8F6X - chains C and E of the 6 polymer chains in the assembly; structure by electron microscopy, 3.25 A resolution.

Chain C:
Name: Structurally designed HMPV F protein HMPV_v3B_D12_DS454, Fibritin
Organism: Human metapneumovirus
UniProt: chimeric construct of G3KCK8, A0A2Z5WL46: residues 1-88 from G3KCK8 (G3KCK8_9MONO) positions 1-88 (same numbers); residues 113-485 from G3KCK8 (G3KCK8_9MONO) positions 113-485 (same numbers); residues 490-516 from A0A2Z5WL46 positions 458-484 (UniProt number = residue number - 32)
Chain sequence (522 residues; row label = number of the first residue in the row; note: 18 numbers in that range are skipped by the numbering (no residue carries them; nothing is unmodelled there)):
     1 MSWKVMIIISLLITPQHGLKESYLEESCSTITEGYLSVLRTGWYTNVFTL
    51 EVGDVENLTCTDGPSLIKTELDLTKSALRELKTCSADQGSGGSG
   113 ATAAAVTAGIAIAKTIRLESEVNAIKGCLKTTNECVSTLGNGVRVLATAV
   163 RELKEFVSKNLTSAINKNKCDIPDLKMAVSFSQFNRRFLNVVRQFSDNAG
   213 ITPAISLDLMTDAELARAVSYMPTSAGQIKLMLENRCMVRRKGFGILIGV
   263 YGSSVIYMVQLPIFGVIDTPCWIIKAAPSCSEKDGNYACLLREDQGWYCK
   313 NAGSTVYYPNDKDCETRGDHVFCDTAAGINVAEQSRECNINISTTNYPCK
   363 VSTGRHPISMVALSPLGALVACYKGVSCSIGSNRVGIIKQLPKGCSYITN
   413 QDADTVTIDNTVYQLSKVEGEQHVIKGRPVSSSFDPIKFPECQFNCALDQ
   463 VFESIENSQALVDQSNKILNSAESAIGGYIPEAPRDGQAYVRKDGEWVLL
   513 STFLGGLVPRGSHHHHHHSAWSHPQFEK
Disordered / not traced: 1-18, 466-540
Construct notes: engineered mutation Cys84 (Val in G3KCK8), Cys140 (Ala in G3KCK8), Cys147 (Ala in G3KCK8), Pro185 (Ala in G3KCK8), Cys249 (Ala in G3KCK8), Cys454 (Asp in G3KCK8), Cys458 (Val in G3KCK8); linker (89-94, 486-489); expression tag (517-540)
Cystine bridges: Cys28-Cys407, Cys60-Cys182, Cys140-Cys147, Cys283-Cys311, Cys292-Cys301, Cys326-Cys335, Cys350-Cys361, Cys384-Cys390, Cys454-Cys458
Glycans and other covalent adducts: N-acetylglucosamine (NAG) linked to Asn172

Chain E:
Name: MPE8 Single chain variable fragment
Organism: Homo sapiens
Chain sequence (306 residues; row label = number of the first residue in the row; numbers below 1 keep their minus sign (Met-18 is residue -18)):
   -18 MELGLRWVFLVAILEGVQCEVQLVESGGGLVKPGGSLRLSCAASGFTFSS
    32 YSMNWVRQAPGKGLEWVSSISASSSYSDYADSAKGRFTISRDNAKTSLFL
    82 QMNSLRAEDTAIYFCARARATGYSSITPYFDIWGQGTLVTVSSGTGGSGG
   132 GGSGGGGSGGGASQSVVTQTPSVSGAPGQRVTISCTGSSSNIGAGYDVHW
   182 YQQLPGTAPKLLIYDNNNRPSGVPDRFSASKSGTSASLAITGLQAEDEAD
   232 YYCQSYDRNLSGVFGTGTKVTVLGSGENLYFQSGGSGGHHHHHHHHSAWS
   282 HPQFEK
Disordered / not traced: -18 to 1, 124-145, 255-287
Cystine bridges: Cys22-Cys96, Cys166-Cys234

Chain C / chain E interface:
Contacting residue pairs - 47 pairs, chain C then chain E:
  Leu36(C) - Ser54(E)
  Thr41(C) - Thr102(E)
  Thr41(C) - Gly103(E)  hydrogen bond (side chain-backbone)
  Gly42(C) - Gly103(E)  hydrogen bond (backbone-backbone)
  Gly42(C) - Tyr104(E)
  Trp43(C) - Tyr104(E)
  Arg156(C) - Gly174(E)
  Arg156(C) - Gly176(E)
  Arg156(C) - Lys212(E)
  Arg156(C) - Gly214(E)  hydrogen bond (side chain-backbone)
  Tyr233(C) - Arg239(E)  hydrogen bond (backbone-side chain)
  Met234(C) - Arg239(E)
  Pro235(C) - Ser105(E)
  Pro235(C) - Ser106(E)
  Pro235(C) - Ile107(E)  hydrogen bond (backbone-backbone)
  Pro235(C) - Ala175(E)
  Pro235(C) - Tyr177(E)
  Thr236(C) - Ile107(E)
  Thr236(C) - Tyr177(E)  hydrogen bond (backbone-side chain)
  Ser237(C) - Tyr237(E)
  Ala238(C) - Tyr237(E)
  Gln240(C) - Ile107(E)
  Leu243(C) - Tyr57(E)
  Ile275(C) - Gly103(E)
  Ile275(C) - Ser105(E)
  Ile275(C) - Ile107(E)  hydrophobic
  Phe276(C) - Ile107(E)
  Gly277(C) - Ile107(E)
  Asp280(C) - Ser52(E)
  Asp280(C) - Ala53(E)
  Asp280(C) - Ser54(E)  hydrogen bond
  Asp280(C) - Ser56(E)  hydrogen bond
  Asp280(C) - Tyr57(E)
  Thr281(C) - Ser31(E)
  Thr281(C) - Ala53(E)
  Pro282(C) - Ser30(E)
  Lys312(C) - Thr28(E)
  Lys312(C) - Ser31(E)
  Asn313(C) - Ser31(E)
  Ala314(C) - Ser31(E)
  Ala314(C) - Tyr32(E)  hydrogen bond (backbone-side chain)
  Ala314(C) - Arg100(E)
  Gly315(C) - Thr28(E)
  Gly315(C) - Ser31(E)  hydrogen bond (backbone-side chain)
  Gly315(C) - Tyr32(E)
  His332(C) - Tyr57(E)
  Glu345(C) - Thr28(E)
Interface residues without a listed pair, chain C (26 interface residues in all): Ile279
Interface residues without a listed pair, chain E (25 interface residues in all): Ile173

Overview:
26 residues of chain C face 25 of chain E across their interface; the contacts include 10 hydrogen bonds.
Polar pairs include Thr41(C)-Gly103(E), Arg156(C)-Gly214(E) and Tyr233(C)-Arg239(E). Covalently linked
N-acetylglucosamine: at Asn172(C).
Here chain C is Structurally designed HMPV F protein HMPV_v3B_D12_DS454, Fibritin (Human metapneumovirus) and
chain E is MPE8 Single chain variable fragment (Homo sapiens). Entry 8F6X (cryo-EM structure of a structurally
designed Human metapneumovirus F protein in complex with antibody MPE8) was determined by electron microscopy.
